6Q8O - chains 6 and H of the 16 polymer chains in the assembly; structure by X-ray diffraction, 3.60 A resolution.

== Chain 6 ==
Protein: NADH-quinone oxidoreductase subunit 6
Organism: Thermus thermophilus (strain HB8 / ATCC 27634 / DSM 579)
Notes: EC 1.6.5.11
Reference sequence: Q56218 (NQO6_THET8); residue numbers follow UniProt; this construct covers 1-181
Chain sequence (181 residues; each row starts with the number of its first residue):
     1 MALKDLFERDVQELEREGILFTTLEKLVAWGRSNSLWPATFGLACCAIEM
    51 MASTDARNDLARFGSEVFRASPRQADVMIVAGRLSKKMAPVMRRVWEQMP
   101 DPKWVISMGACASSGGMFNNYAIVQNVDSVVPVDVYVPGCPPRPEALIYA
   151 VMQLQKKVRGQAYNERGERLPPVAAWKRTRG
Unresolved in the structure: 1-15
Metal / ion sites: 4Fe-4S cluster Fe: Cys45, Cys46, Cys111, Cys140
Ligand contacts:
  - Piericidin A (HQH): Thr40, Gly42, Leu43, Met51, Phe68
  - 4Fe-4S cluster (SF4): Ala44, Cys45, Cys46, Gly82, Arg83, Gly109, Ala110, Cys111, Phe118, Gly139, Cys140, Pro141
What the authors report for this chain:
  - binding site for Piericidin A: Met51

== Chain H ==
Protein: NADH-quinone oxidoreductase subunit 8
Organism: Thermus thermophilus (strain HB8 / ATCC 27634 / DSM 579)
Notes: EC 1.6.5.11
Reference sequence: Q60019 (NQO8_THET8); residue numbers follow UniProt; this construct covers 1-365
Chain sequence (365 residues; numbered 1 to 365; the number before each row is that of its first residue):
     1 MTWSYPVDPYWMVALKALLVVVGLLTAFAFMTLIERRLLARFQVRMGPNR
    51 VGPFGLLQPLADAIKSIFKEDIVVAQADRFLFVLAPLISVVFALLAFGLI
   101 PFGPPGSFFGYQPWVINLDLGILYLFAVSELAVYGIFLSGWASGSKYSLL
   151 GSLRSSASLISYELGLGLALLAPVLLVGSLNLNDIVNWQKEHGWLFLYAF
   201 PAFLVYLIASMAEAARTPFDLPEAEQELVGGYHTEYSSIKWALFQMAEYI
   251 HFITASALIPTLFLGGWTMPVLEVPYLWMFLKIAFFLFFFIWIRATWFRL
   301 RYDQLLRFGWGFLFPLALLWFLVTALVVALDLPRTYLLYLSALSFLVLLG
   351 AVLYTPKPARKGGGA
Unresolved in the structure: 1, 355-365
What the authors report for this chain:
  - binding site for Piericidin A: Gln226

== How chain 6 and chain H interact ==
Pairs across the interface (52; chain 6 residue first):
  Leu27(6) - Ile64(H)  hydrophobic
  Val28(6) - Ile64(H)  hydrophobic
  Val28(6) - Phe68(H)  hydrophobic
  Trp30(6) - Val51(H)  hydrophobic
  Gly31(6) - Ala61(H)
  Arg32(6) - Phe68(H)  hydrogen bond (side chain-backbone)
  Asn34(6) - Val51(H)
  Asn34(6) - Gln58(H)  hydrogen bond (backbone-side chain)
  Ser35(6) - Gln58(H)
  Ser35(6) - Ala61(H)
  Ser35(6) - Asp62(H)  hydrogen bond
  Ser35(6) - Lys65(H)
  Trp37(6) - Arg36(H)
  Trp37(6) - Asp62(H)
  Trp37(6) - Lys65(H)
  Ala56(6) - Gln43(H)
  Ala56(6) - Val44(H)  hydrophobic
  Ala56(6) - Arg45(H)
  Asp59(6) - Arg45(H)  salt bridge
  Asp59(6) - Met46(H)
  Ala61(6) - Arg45(H)
  Ala61(6) - Pro48(H)
  Arg62(6) - Gly47(H)
  Arg62(6) - Pro48(H)
  Arg62(6) - Arg50(H)
  Arg62(6) - Gln58(H)
  Phe63(6) - Gln58(H)  hydrogen bond (backbone-side chain)
  Gly64(6) - Gln58(H)
  Glu66(6) - Arg36(H)
  Glu66(6) - Arg45(H)  salt bridge
  Val67(6) - Arg36(H)
  Phe68(6) - Glu225(H)
  Arg69(6) - Glu223(H)  salt bridge
  Arg69(6) - Glu225(H)  salt bridge
  Arg69(6) - Trp241(H)
  Ser71(6) - Ala224(H)
  Ser71(6) - Thr234(H)
  Arg73(6) - Ile72(H)
  Arg73(6) - Thr234(H)
  Arg73(6) - Glu235(H)  salt bridge
  Arg73(6) - Tyr236(H)
  Arg73(6) - Ser237(H)
  Gln74(6) - His233(H)
  Gln74(6) - Thr234(H)
  Gln74(6) - Trp241(H)
  Asp76(6) - Lys65(H)  salt bridge
  Asp76(6) - Lys69(H)
  Pro100(6) - Lys69(H)
  Asp101(6) - Glu70(H)
  Pro102(6) - Phe68(H)
  Pro102(6) - Lys69(H)  hydrogen bond (backbone-side chain)
  Pro102(6) - Glu70(H)
Also at the interface, not in a pair above, chain 6 (32 interface residues in all): Arg16, Gly18, Leu24, Thr54, Asp55, Ala75, Lys103
Also at the interface, not in a pair above, chain H (31 interface residues in all): Asn49, Leu57, Val74, Gln245

== Summary ==
32 residues of chain 6 and 31 residues of chain H are in contact, with 5 hydrogen bonds and 6 salt bridges.
Polar contacts include Asp59(6)-Arg45(H), Glu66(6)-Arg45(H) and Arg69(6)-Glu223(H). Bound to chain 6:
Piericidin A and 4Fe-4S cluster. The paper reports a binding site for Piericidin A at Met51(6) and Gln226(H).
Chain 6 is NADH-quinone oxidoreductase subunit 6 and chain H is NADH-quinone oxidoreductase subunit 8, both
from Thermus thermophilus (strain HB8 / ATCC 27634 / DSM 579); the structure, Respiratory complex I from
Thermus thermophilus with bound Piericidin A, was determined by X-ray diffraction, deposited together with
6I0D, 6I1P, 6Q8W, 6Q8X, 6Y11, 6ZIY and 3 further entries.
